1SX8 - chains A and B of the 4 polymer chains in the assembly; structure by X-ray diffraction, 2.15 A resolution.

== Chain A (and B) ==
Molecule: Type II restriction enzyme EcoRV
From: Escherichia coli
Notes: EC 3.1.21.4; chain B of this document is another copy of the same molecule, construct and numbering; everything in this record applies to it too
UniProtKB: P04390 (T2E5_ECOLI); residues 2-245 here correspond to UniProt positions 1-244 (UniProt number = residue number - 1)
Amino-acid sequence (244 residues; row label = number of the first residue in the row):
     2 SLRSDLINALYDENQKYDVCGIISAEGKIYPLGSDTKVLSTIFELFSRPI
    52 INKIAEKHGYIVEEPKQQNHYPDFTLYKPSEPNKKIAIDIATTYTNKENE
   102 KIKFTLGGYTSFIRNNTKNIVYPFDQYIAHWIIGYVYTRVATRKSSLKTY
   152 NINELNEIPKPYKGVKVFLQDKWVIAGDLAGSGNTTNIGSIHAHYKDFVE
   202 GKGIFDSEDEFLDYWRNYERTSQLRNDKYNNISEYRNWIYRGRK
Unresolved in the structure: 142-144 (chain B: 98-101, 142-146)
Differences from the reference sequence: engineered mutation A92 (Lys91 in P04390)
Ion coordination: Mn2+ site 1 near H71 (its only coordinating residue here); Mn2+ site 2: D74 (shared with 1 residue of chain C)

== Interface between chain A and chain B ==
Contacting residue pairs (85):
  E14(A) with K29(B), salt bridge; Y31(B), hydrogen bond
  K17(A) with E27(B)
  Y18(A) with S25(B); E27(B); K29(B); Y31(B)
  D19(A) with S25(B); A26(B), hydrogen bond (backbone-backbone); E27(B), hydrogen bond (backbone-side chain)
  V20(A) with I23(B), hydrophobic; I24(B); S25(B)
  C21(A) with I24(B), hydrogen bond (backbone-backbone); S25(B); A26(B), hydrogen bond (side chain-backbone)
  G22(A) with I23(B); I24(B), hydrogen bond (backbone-backbone)
  I23(A) with V20(B), hydrophobic; G22(B); I23(B), hydrophobic; I43(B), hydrophobic
  I24(A) with V20(B); C21(B), hydrogen bond (backbone-backbone); G22(B), hydrogen bond (backbone-backbone); I24(B), hydrophobic
  S25(A) with Y18(B); D19(B); V20(B); C21(B); L156(B)
  A26(A) with D19(B), hydrogen bond (backbone-backbone); C21(B); L156(B); N157(B)
  E27(A) with K17(B); Y18(B); D19(B), hydrogen bond (side chain-backbone)
  G28(A) with L156(B)
  K29(A) with E14(B), salt bridge; Y18(B)
  I30(A) with I24(B), hydrophobic
  Y31(A) with E14(B), hydrogen bond; Y18(B); F47(B); P50(B), hydrophobic
  P32(A) with L46(B)
  L33(A) with L46(B), hydrophobic
  G34(A) with L46(B)
  D36(A) with Q69(B)
  T37(A) with Q69(B), hydrogen bond
  K38(A) with S41(B), hydrogen bond; T42(B)
  V39(A) with T42(B); L46(B), hydrophobic
  T42(A) with K38(B); V39(B); T42(B), hydrogen bond
  I43(A) with I23(B), hydrophobic
  L46(A) with Y31(B); P32(B); L33(B), hydrophobic; G34(B)
  F47(A) with Y31(B)
  R49(A) with S147(B), hydrogen bond (side chain-backbone); L148(B)
  P50(A) with Y31(B), hydrophobic; L148(B); K149(B); T150(B)
  N53(A) with L148(B)
  E65(A) with L148(B)
  Q69(A) with T37(B)
  S147(A) with R49(B), hydrogen bond (backbone-side chain)
  L148(A) with R49(B); P50(B); N53(B)
  T150(A) with P50(B)
  I153(A) with I153(B), hydrophobic
  L156(A) with I24(B), hydrophobic; S25(B); A26(B); G28(B)
  N157(A) with A26(B), hydrogen bond (side chain-backbone)
  N185(A) with N185(B), hydrogen bond (backbone-side chain)
Interface residues without a listed pair, chain A (44 interface residues in all): S35, E45, Y95, K149, T186
Interface residues without a listed pair, chain B (43 interface residues in all): I30, D36, E65, K161, T186

== In short ==
44 residues of chain A face 43 of chain B across their interface, with 18 hydrogen bonds and 2 salt bridges.
Polar pairs include E14(A)-K29(B), E14(A)-Y31(B) and D19(A)-E27(B).
Chain A and chain B are both Type II restriction enzyme EcoRV (Escherichia coli); the structure, EcoRV bound
to cognate DNA and Mn2+, was determined by X-ray diffraction (same publication as 1STX, 1SUZ and 1SX5).
